1EES - chains A and B; structure by solution NMR.

[Chain A]
Name: GTP-binding protein
Organism: Homo sapiens
Notes: fragment: amino acids 1-178
UniProt: P60953 (CDC42_HUMAN); residues 1-178 here = UniProt positions 1-178
Chain sequence (178 residues; each row starts with the number of its first residue):
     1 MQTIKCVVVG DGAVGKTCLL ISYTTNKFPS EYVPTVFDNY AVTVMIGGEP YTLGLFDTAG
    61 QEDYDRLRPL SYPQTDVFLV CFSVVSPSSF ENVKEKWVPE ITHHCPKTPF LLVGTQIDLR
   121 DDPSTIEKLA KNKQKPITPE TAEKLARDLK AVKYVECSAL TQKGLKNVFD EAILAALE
Curated features (UniProtKB/Swiss-Prot):
  - motif: Tyr32 to Tyr40 (Effector region)
  - binding site (GTP): Gly10 to Thr17, Asp57 to Gln61, Thr115 to Asp118
  - modified residue: Tyr32 (Microbial infection: O-AMP-tyrosine), Thr35 (Microbial infection: O-AMP-threonine), Tyr64 (Phosphotyrosine)
  - glycosylation: Tyr32 (Microbial infection: O-linked (GlcNAc) tyrosine), Thr35 (Microbial infection: O-alpha-linked (GlcNAc) threonine)
  - natural variant: Tyr64 (Y64C: In TKS)
  - mutagenesis: Gly12 (G12V: Constitutively active. Interacts with PARD6 proteins. Does not inhibit filopodia formation. No effect on NR3C2 transcriptional activity), Thr17 (T17N: Constitutively inactive. Does not interact with PARD6 proteins. Inhibits filopodia formation. No effect on NR3C2 transcriptional activity), Tyr32 (Y32F: Abolishes AMPylation by Haemophilus IbpA), Gln61 (Q61L: Constitutively active. Interacts with PARD6 proteins)

[Chain B]
Name: P21-activated kinase
Organism: Mus musculus
Notes: fragment: amino acids 65-108
UniProt: Q61036 (PAK3_MOUSE); residues 1-46 here correspond to UniProt positions 63-108 (UniProt number = residue number + 62)
Chain sequence (46 residues; row label = number of the first residue in the row):
     1 GSKERPEISL PSDFEHTIHV GFDAVTGEFT GIPEQWARLL QTSNIT

[How chain A and chain B interact]
Residue-residue contacts (101; chain A residue first):
  Met1(A) - Gly1(B)
  Gln2(A) - Gly1(B)
  Val8(A) - Gln35(B)
  Val8(A) - Trp36(B)
  Val9(A) - Gln35(B)
  Gly10(A) - Gln35(B)
  Asp11(A) - Gln35(B)
  Gly12(A) - Ile32(B)
  Gly12(A) - Pro33(B)
  Gly12(A) - Glu34(B)
  Gly12(A) - Gln35(B)
  Ala13(A) - Pro33(B)
  Ala13(A) - Glu34(B)
  Ala13(A) - Gln35(B)
  Val14(A) - Phe29(B)
  Val14(A) - Thr30(B)
  Val14(A) - Pro33(B)
  Val14(A) - Trp36(B)
  Gly15(A) - Trp36(B)
  Thr17(A) - Thr26(B)
  Cys18(A) - Val25(B)
  Cys18(A) - Thr26(B)
  Cys18(A) - Gly27(B)
  Cys18(A) - Glu28(B)
  Cys18(A) - Phe29(B)
  Leu19(A) - Phe29(B)
  Ile21(A) - Thr26(B)
  Ile21(A) - Gly27(B)
  Ser22(A) - Gly27(B)
  Ser22(A) - Glu28(B)
  Asn26(A) - Gly27(B)
  Lys27(A) - Gly27(B)
  Lys27(A) - Glu28(B)
  Phe28(A) - Gly27(B)
  Phe28(A) - Glu28(B)
  Phe28(A) - Phe29(B)
  Phe28(A) - Thr30(B)
  Pro29(A) - Glu28(B)
  Ser30(A) - Glu28(B)
  Glu31(A) - Ala24(B)
  Val33(A) - Ala24(B)
  Val33(A) - Val25(B)
  Val33(A) - Thr26(B)
  Val33(A) - Gly27(B)
  Pro34(A) - Thr26(B)
  Thr35(A) - His19(B)
  Thr35(A) - Val20(B)
  Thr35(A) - Gly21(B)
  Thr35(A) - Phe22(B)
  Thr35(A) - Thr26(B)
  Val36(A) - Val20(B)
  Val36(A) - Gly21(B)
  Val36(A) - Val25(B)
  Val36(A) - Thr26(B)
  Phe37(A) - Ile18(B)
  Phe37(A) - His19(B)
  Phe37(A) - Val20(B)
  Asp38(A) - Thr17(B)
  Asp38(A) - Ile18(B)
  Asp38(A) - His19(B)
  Asn39(A) - His16(B)
  Asn39(A) - Thr17(B)
  Asn39(A) - Ile18(B)
  Tyr40(A) - Asp13(B)
  Tyr40(A) - Glu15(B)
  Tyr40(A) - His16(B)
  Tyr40(A) - Thr17(B)
  Val42(A) - Asp13(B)
  Val42(A) - Phe14(B)
  Val42(A) - Glu15(B)
  Thr43(A) - Asp13(B)
  Val44(A) - Asp13(B)
  Met45(A) - Leu10(B)
  Met45(A) - Pro11(B)
  Met45(A) - Ser12(B)
  Ile46(A) - Glu7(B)
  Ile46(A) - Ser9(B)
  Ile46(A) - Leu10(B)
  Gly47(A) - Glu7(B)
  Gly47(A) - Ile8(B)
  Gly47(A) - Ser9(B)
  Glu49(A) - Ser2(B)
  Glu49(A) - Glu4(B)
  Leu55(A) - Thr17(B)
  Thr58(A) - Trp36(B)
  Ala59(A) - Val20(B)
  Gln61(A) - Val20(B)
  Glu62(A) - Val20(B)
  Glu62(A) - Gly21(B)
  Tyr64(A) - Gly21(B)
  Tyr64(A) - Phe22(B)
  Arg68(A) - Leu39(B)
  Arg68(A) - Asn44(B)
  Leu70(A) - Trp36(B)
  Leu70(A) - Ala37(B)
  Leu70(A) - Leu39(B)
  Ser71(A) - Leu39(B)
  Ser71(A) - Leu40(B)
  Tyr72(A) - Ala37(B)
  Tyr72(A) - Leu40(B)
  Leu174(A) - Lys3(B)
Also at the interface, not in a pair above, chain A (51 interface residues in all): Ala41, Pro73, Gln116, Ala159
Also at the interface, not in a pair above, chain B (40 interface residues in all): Asp23, Gly31, Arg38, Ile45

[Summary]
Chain A and chain B form an interface of 51 and 40 residues respectively. Curated annotation (UniProt) lists
17 GTP-binding residues and 4 mutagenesis sites on chain A.
Here chain A is GTP-binding protein (Homo sapiens) and chain B is P21-activated kinase (Mus musculus). Entry
1EES (Solution structure of CDC42HS complexed with a peptide derived from P-21 activated kinase, NMR, 20
structures) was determined by solution NMR.
